5G61 - chain A; structure by X-ray diffraction, 2.40 A resolution.

== Chain A ==
Name: Abc transporter, substrate-binding protein
From: Streptococcus pneumoniae
Reference sequence: A0A0H2URD6 (A0A0H2URD6_STRPN); residue numbers follow UniProt; this construct covers 47-538
Sequence (494 residues; each row starts with the number of its first residue):
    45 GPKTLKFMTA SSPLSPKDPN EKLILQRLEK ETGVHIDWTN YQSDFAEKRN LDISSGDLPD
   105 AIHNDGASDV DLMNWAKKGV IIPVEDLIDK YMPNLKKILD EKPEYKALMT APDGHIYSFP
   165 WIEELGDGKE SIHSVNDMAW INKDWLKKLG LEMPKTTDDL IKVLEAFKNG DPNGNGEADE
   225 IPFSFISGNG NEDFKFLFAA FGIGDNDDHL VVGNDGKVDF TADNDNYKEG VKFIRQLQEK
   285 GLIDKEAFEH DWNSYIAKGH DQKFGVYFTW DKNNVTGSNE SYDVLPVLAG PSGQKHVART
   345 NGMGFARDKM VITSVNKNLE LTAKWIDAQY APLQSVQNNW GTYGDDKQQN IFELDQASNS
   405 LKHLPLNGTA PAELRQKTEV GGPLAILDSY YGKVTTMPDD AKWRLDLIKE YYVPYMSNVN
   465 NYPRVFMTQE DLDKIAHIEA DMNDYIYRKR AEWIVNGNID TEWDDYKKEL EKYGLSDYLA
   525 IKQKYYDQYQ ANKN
Not modelled in the structure: 45-46, 537-538
Differences from the reference sequence: expression tag (45-46)
Bound ions: Ca2+ site 1: Asp215, Asn217, Asn219, Glu221, Asp223, Glu224; Ca2+ site 2: Asp263, Phe264, Asp267, Asn268
Ligand contacts: beta-D-fructofuranose (FRU): Trp165, Glu167, Leu169, Ile176, His177, Asn235, Trp314, Asn318, Asn383, Trp384, Pro415, Ala416, Arg419, Gln420, Glu423, Pro442, Asp444, Ala445, Arg448
Curated features (UniProtKB/Swiss-Prot):
  - binding site (substrate): Glu167, Asn235, Trp314, Asn318, Lys353, Trp384, Arg419, Glu423
  - binding site (Ca(2+)): Asp215, Asn217, Asn219, Glu221, Asp223, Glu224, Asp263, Phe264, Asp267, Asn268
  - mutagenesis: Glu167 (E167A: Loss of fructooligosaccharide (FOS) binding. No growth on nystose), His177 (H177A: 2-fold decrease in fructooligosaccharide (FOS) binding compared to the wild-type. Impaired growth on nystose), Asp223 (D223A: No effect in fructooligosaccharide (FOS) binding, but no growth on nystose; when associated with A-224), Glu224 (E224A: No effect in fructooligosaccharide (FOS) binding, but no growth on nystose; when associated with A-223), Trp314 (W314A: Loss of fructooligosaccharide (FOS) binding. No growth on nystose), Asn318 (N318A: Significant decrease in fructooligosaccharide (FOS) binding. Impaired growth on nystose), Trp384 (W384A: Significant decrease in fructooligosaccharide (FOS) binding. Impaired growth on nystose), Arg419 (R419A: Loss of fructooligosaccharide (FOS) binding. No growth on nystose), Glu423 (E423A: 10-fold decrease in fructooligosaccharide (FOS) binding compared to the wild-type. Impaired growth on nystose)
From the paper describing this entry:
  - binding site for beta-D-fructofuranose: Glu167, His177, Asn235, Trp314, Asn318, Trp384, Arg419, Glu423
  - specificity-determining residues: Trp314, Arg419
  - mutagenesis - E167A, W314A, R419A: abolished binding to FOS
  - mutagenesis - E167A, W314A, R419A: abolished growth in response to nystose
  - mutagenesis - H177A, N318A, W384A, E423A: decreased growth in response to nystose
  - Ca2+ coordination: Asp223, Glu224
  - mutagenesis - E167A, W314A, R419A: abolished binding to FOSs
  - mutagenesis - D223A/E224A: abolished growth

== Overview ==
Chain A binds beta-D-fructofuranose. Curated annotation (UniProt) lists 8 substrate-binding residues, 10
Ca2+-binding residues and 9 mutagenesis sites. From the paper: a binding site for beta-D-fructofuranose at
Glu167, His177 and Asn235 among others; H177A, N318A and W384A, among others, reduce growth in response to
nystose; 8 substitutions were tested in all.
Chain A is Abc transporter, substrate-binding protein (Streptococcus pneumoniae); the structure, S.pneumoniae
ABC-transporter substrate binding protein FusA in complex with fructo-nystose, was determined by X-ray
diffraction together with 5G5Y, 5G5Z, 5G60 and 5G62 from the same study.
